PDB entry 4AH7 | X-ray diffraction, 2.30 A resolution | chains B and D of the 4 polymer chains in the assembly

Chain B (and D):
Protein: N-acetylneuraminate lyase
Organism: Staphylococcus aureus SUBSP. aureus nctc 8325
Notes: EC 4.1.3.3; chain D of this document is another copy of the same molecule, construct and numbering; everything in this record applies to it too
UniProtKB: Q2G160 (NANA_STAA8); numbering as in UniProt (aligned over 2-293)
Chain sequence (298 residues; row label = number of the first residue in the row; numbers below 1 keep their minus sign (His-4 is residue -4)):
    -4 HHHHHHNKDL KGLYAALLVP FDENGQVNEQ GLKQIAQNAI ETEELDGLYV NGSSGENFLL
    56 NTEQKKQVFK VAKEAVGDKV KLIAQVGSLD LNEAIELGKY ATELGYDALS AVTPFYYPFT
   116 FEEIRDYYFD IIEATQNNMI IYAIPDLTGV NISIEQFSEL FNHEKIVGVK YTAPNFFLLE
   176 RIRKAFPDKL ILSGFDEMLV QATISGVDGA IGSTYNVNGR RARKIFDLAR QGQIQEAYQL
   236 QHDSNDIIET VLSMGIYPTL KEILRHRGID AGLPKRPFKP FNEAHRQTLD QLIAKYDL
Not modelled in the structure: -4 to -2 (chain D: -4 to 2)
Modified / non-standard residues: Lys165 ((2S)-2-amino-6-[(1-hydroxy-1-oxo-propan-2-ylidene)amino]hexanoic acid; KPI)
Differences from the reference sequence: expression tag (-4 to 1)
UniProt features mapped onto this chain:
  - active site: Tyr137 (Proton donor), Lys165 (Schiff-base intermediate with substrate)
  - binding site (aceneuramate): Ser48, Ser49, Gly189, Asp191, Glu192, Ser208, Tyr252
  - mutagenesis: Lys165 (K165C: 3125-fold decrease in catalytic activity, and 3-fold increase in substrate affinity), Glu192 (E192N: Increases reaction with fluoropyruvate and the alternative substrate (2R,3S)-2,3-dihydroxy-4-oxo-N,N-dipropylbutanamide (DHOB))
What the authors report for this chain:
  - catalytic residues: Lys165

How chain B and chain D interact:
Contacting residue pairs (48):
  Pro169(B) with Pro169(D)
  Phe171(B) with Phe171(D), hydrophobic; Met193(D), hydrophobic; Gln196(D)
  Phe172(B) with Glu192(D); Met193(D); Asn240(D)
  Glu175(B) with Tyr233(D); His237(D), salt bridge; Asn240(D), hydrogen bond
  Arg176(B) with His237(D); Asn240(D); Asp241(D), salt bridge; Glu244(D), salt bridge
  Arg178(B) with Tyr233(D)
  Lys179(B) with His237(D); Asp241(D), salt bridge
  Glu192(B) with Phe172(D)
  Met193(B) with Phe171(D), hydrophobic; Phe172(D)
  Val195(B) with Ile199(D), hydrophobic
  Gln196(B) with Ile199(D); Ser200(D), hydrogen bond
  Ile199(B) with Val195(D), hydrophobic; Ile229(D), hydrophobic; Tyr233(D)
  Ser200(B) with Gln196(D), hydrogen bond; Tyr233(D), hydrogen bond (backbone-side chain)
  Ala224(B) with Ile229(D)
  Arg225(B) with Gln230(D), hydrogen bond (backbone-side chain)
  Gly227(B) with Gly227(D)
  Ile229(B) with Ile199(D), hydrophobic; Ala224(D); Ile229(D), hydrophobic
  Tyr233(B) with Glu175(D); Arg178(D); Ile199(D); Ser200(D), hydrogen bond (side chain-backbone)
  His237(B) with Glu175(D), salt bridge; Arg176(D); Lys179(D)
  Asn240(B) with Phe172(D); Glu175(D), hydrogen bond; Arg176(D)
  Asp241(B) with Arg176(D), salt bridge; Lys179(D), salt bridge
  Glu244(B) with Phe172(D); Arg176(D), salt bridge
Interface residues without a listed pair, chain B (25 interface residues in all): Ile149, Gly201, Gln236
Interface residues without a listed pair, chain D (26 interface residues in all): Leu174, Gly201, Gln236, Leu247

Summary:
25 residues of chain B face 26 of chain D across their interface, with 7 hydrogen bonds and 8 salt bridges.
Polar contacts include Glu175(B)-His237(D), Arg176(B)-Asp241(D) and Arg176(B)-Glu244(D). UniProt lists
active-site residues Tyr137(B) and Lys165(B), 7 aceneuramate-binding residues and 2 mutagenesis sites on chain
B. The paper reports the catalytic residue Lys165(B).
Both chains are N-acetylneuraminate lyase (Staphylococcus aureus SUBSP. aureus nctc 8325). Entry 4AH7
(Structure of Wild Type Stapylococcus aureus N-acetylneuraminic acid lyase in complex with pyruvate) was
determined by X-ray diffraction together with 4AHO, 4AHP, 4AHQ and 4AMA from the same study.
